Entry 4NBM (X-ray diffraction, 1.61 A resolution); this record covers chains A and B.

Chain A (and B):
Name: Ultraviolet-B receptor UVR8
Organism: Arabidopsis thaliana
Notes: chain B of this document is another copy of the same molecule, construct and numbering; everything in this record applies to it too
Reference sequence: Q9FN03 (UVR8_ARATH); residue numbers follow UniProt; this construct covers 13-381
Sequence (377 residues; numbered 13 to 389; the number before each row is that of its first residue):
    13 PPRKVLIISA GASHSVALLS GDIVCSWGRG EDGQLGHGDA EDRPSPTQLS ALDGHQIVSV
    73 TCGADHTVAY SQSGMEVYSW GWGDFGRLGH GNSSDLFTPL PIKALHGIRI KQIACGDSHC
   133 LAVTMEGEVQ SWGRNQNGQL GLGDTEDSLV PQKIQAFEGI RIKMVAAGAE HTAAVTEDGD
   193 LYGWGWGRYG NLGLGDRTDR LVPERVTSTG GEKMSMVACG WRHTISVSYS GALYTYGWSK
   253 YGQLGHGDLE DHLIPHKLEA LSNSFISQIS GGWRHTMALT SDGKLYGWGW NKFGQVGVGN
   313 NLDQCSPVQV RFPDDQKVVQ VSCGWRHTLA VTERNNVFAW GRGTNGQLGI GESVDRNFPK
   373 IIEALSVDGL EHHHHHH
Not modelled in the structure: 382-389
Construct notes: expression tag (382-389)
Swiss-Prot annotation at these positions:
  - mutagenesis: Trp-39 (W39A: Loss of function, homodimerization and interaction with COP1; W39F: No effect on function, homodimerization and interaction with COP1 ...), Trp-92 (W92A: No effect on function, homodimerization and interaction with COP1), Trp-94 (W94A: No effect on function, homodimerization and interaction with COP1), Trp-144 (W144A: Cannot interact with COP1; W144F: No effect on the interaction with COP1; W144Y: No effect on the interaction with COP1), Gly-145 (G145S: In uvr8-15; loss of function and interaction with COP1), Trp-196 to Arg-200 (In uvr8-1; loss of function), Trp-196 (W196A: No effect on function, homodimerization and interaction with COP1), Trp-198 (W198A: No effect on function, homodimerization and interaction with COP1), Gly-202 (G202R: In uvr8-9; loss of function and interaction with COP1), Trp-233 (W233A: Reduces response to UV-B), Trp-250 (W250A: No effect on function, homodimerization and interaction with COP1), Gly-283 (G283E: In uvr8-5; loss of response to UV-B), 5 further mutagenesis entries in UniProt
Reported in the primary citation:
  - conformationally variable residues: Trp-233, Trp-285

Chain A / chain B interface:
Contacting residue pairs (57):
  Arg-41(A) with Arg-338(B)
  Glu-43(A) with Arg-338(B), salt bridge; Arg-354(B), salt bridge; Thr-356(B), hydrogen bond
  Asp-44(A) with Arg-338(B), salt bridge
  Ala-52(A) with Phe-305(B), hydrophobic; Arg-354(B), hydrogen bond (backbone-side chain)
  Glu-53(A) with Arg-354(B), salt bridge; Thr-356(B)
  Trp-94(A) with Trp-233(B), hydrophobic; Trp-285(B); Arg-286(B)
  Asp-96(A) with Trp-233(B); Trp-250(B); Arg-286(B), salt bridge
  Phe-97(A) with Trp-233(B), hydrophobic; Arg-234(B)
  Ser-105(A) with Lys-252(B)
  Ser-106(A) with Lys-252(B), hydrogen bond
  Asp-107(A) with Arg-286(B), salt bridge
  Phe-109(A) with Lys-304(B)
  Arg-146(A) with Arg-146(B); Asn-149(B); Glu-182(B), salt bridge
  Gln-148(A) with Asn-149(B), hydrogen bond; Trp-198(B); Arg-200(B), hydrogen bond
  Asn-149(A) with Gln-148(B), hydrogen bond
  Thr-157(A) with Arg-200(B), hydrogen bond (backbone-side chain)
  Glu-182(A) with Arg-146(B), salt bridge
  Trp-198(A) with Gln-148(B)
  Arg-200(A) with Gln-148(B), hydrogen bond; Thr-157(B), hydrogen bond (side chain-backbone); Glu-158(B), salt bridge
  Trp-233(A) with Trp-94(B), hydrophobic; Asp-96(B); Phe-97(B), hydrophobic
  Arg-234(A) with Phe-97(B)
  Trp-250(A) with Asp-96(B); Ser-105(B)
  Lys-252(A) with Ser-105(B); Ser-106(B), hydrogen bond
  Trp-285(A) with Trp-94(B)
  Arg-286(A) with Trp-94(B); Asp-96(B), salt bridge; Asp-107(B), salt bridge
  Lys-304(A) with Phe-109(B)
  Phe-305(A) with Glu-43(B); Ala-52(B), hydrophobic
  Arg-338(A) with Arg-41(B); Glu-43(B), salt bridge; Asp-44(B), salt bridge
  Arg-354(A) with Glu-43(B), salt bridge; Ala-52(B), hydrogen bond (side chain-backbone); Glu-53(B), salt bridge
  Thr-356(A) with Glu-43(B), hydrogen bond; Glu-53(B)
Other interface residues (no listed pair), chain A (37 interface residues in all): Glu-158, Tyr-201, Asp-211, Tyr-253, Trp-302, Trp-337, Asn-357
Other interface residues (no listed pair), chain B (36 interface residues in all): Tyr-201, Asp-211, Tyr-253, Trp-302, Trp-337

Summary:
37 residues of chain A and 36 residues of chain B are in contact; the contacts include 12 hydrogen bonds and
15 salt bridges. Polar pairs include Glu-43(A)/Arg-338(B), Glu-43(A)/Arg-354(B) and Asp-44(A)/Arg-338(B).
Curated annotation (UniProt) lists 19 mutagenesis sites on chain A. The paper reports conformational
variability at Trp-233(A) and Trp-285(A).
Chain A and chain B are both Ultraviolet-B receptor UVR8 (Arabidopsis thaliana); the structure, Crystal
structure of UVB photoreceptor UVR8 and light-induced structural changes at 180K, was determined by X-ray
diffraction together with 4NAA from the same study.
